8SMW - chains H and I of the 12 polymer chains in the assembly; structure by electron microscopy, 3.30 A resolution.

# Chain H
Name: Histone H2B type 1-J
From: Homo sapiens
UniProtKB: P06899 (H2B1J_HUMAN); residues 0-123 here correspond to UniProt positions 1-124 (UniProt number = residue number + 1)
Chain sequence (128 residues; each row starts with the number of its first residue; numbers below 1 keep their minus sign (Gly-4 is residue -4)):
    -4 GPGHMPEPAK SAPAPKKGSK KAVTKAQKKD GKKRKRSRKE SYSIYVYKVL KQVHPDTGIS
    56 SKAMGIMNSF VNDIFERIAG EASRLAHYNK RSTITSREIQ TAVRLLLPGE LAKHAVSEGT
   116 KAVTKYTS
Not modelled in the structure: -4 to 30
Differences from the reference sequence: expression tag (-4 to -1)
Swiss-Prot annotation at these positions:
  - modified residue: Pro1 (N-acetylproline), Glu2 (ADP-ribosyl glutamic acid), Lys5 (N6-(2-hydroxyisobutyryl)lysine), Ser6 (ADP-ribosylserine), Lys11 (N6-(beta-hydroxybutyryl)lysine), Lys12 (N6-(2-hydroxyisobutyryl)lysine), Ser14 (Phosphoserine), Lys15 (N6-acetyllysine), Lys16 (N6-(beta-hydroxybutyryl)lysine), Lys20 (N6-(2-hydroxyisobutyryl)lysine), Lys23 (N6-(2-hydroxyisobutyryl)lysine), Lys24 (N6-(2-hydroxyisobutyryl)lysine), Lys34 (N6-(2-hydroxyisobutyryl)lysine), Glu35 (PolyADP-ribosyl glutamic acid), Ser36 (Phosphoserine), Lys43 (N6-(2-hydroxyisobutyryl)lysine), Lys46 (N6-(2-hydroxyisobutyryl)lysine), Lys57 (N6,N6-dimethyllysine), Arg79 (Dimethylated arginine), Lys85 (N6,N6,N6-trimethyllysine) and 6 more in UniProt
  - glycosylation: Ser112 (O-linked (GlcNAc) serine)
  - cross-link (Glycyl lysine isopeptide (Lys-Gly)): Lys5 (interchain with G-Cter in SUMO2), Lys20 (interchain with G-Cter in SUMO2), Lys34 (interchain with G-Cter in ubiquitin), Lys120 (interchain with G-Cter in ubiquitin)

# Chain I
Molecule: 147-nt DNA strand
From: Homo sapiens
Sequence (147 nucleotides; each row starts with the number of its first residue; numbers below 1 keep their minus sign (DA-73 is residue -73)):
   -73 ATCGAGAATC CCGGTGCCGA GGCCGCTCAA TTGGTCGTAG ACAGCTCTAG CACCGCTTAA
   -13 ACGCACGTAC GCGCTGTCCC CCGCGTTTTA ACCGCCAAGG GGATTACTCC CTAGTCTCCA
    47 GGCACGTGTC AGATATATAC ATCCGAT

# Interface between chain H and chain I
Pairs across the interface (11):
  Arg31(H) with DA50(I), hydrogen bond to the phosphate; DC51(I), salt bridge to the phosphate
  Ser32(H) with DA50(I), phosphate contact
  Arg33(H) with DG48(I), base contact; DA50(I), phosphate contact
  Lys34(H) with DC49(I), phosphate contact; DA50(I), hydrogen bond to the phosphate
  Glu35(H) with DC49(I), phosphate contact
  Ser36(H) with DC49(I), phosphate contact
  Ile39(H) with DG48(I), phosphate contact
  Tyr40(H) with DG48(I), sugar contact
Also at the interface, not in a pair above, chain I (5 interface residues in all): DG47

# In short
The interface between chain H and chain I involves 8 residues on one side and 5 on the other, with 2 hydrogen
bonds and 1 salt bridge. Polar contacts include Arg31(H)-DA50(I), Lys34(H)-DA50(I) and Arg31(H)-DC51(I).
Chain H is Histone H2B type 1-J and chain I is a 147-nt DNA strand, both from Homo sapiens; the structure,
Cryo-EM structure of the human nucleosome core particle in complex with RNF168 and UbcH5c~Ub (UbcH5c
chemically ..., was determined by electron microscopy (same publication as 8SMX, 8SMY, 8SMZ, 8SN0, 8SN1, 8SN2
and 3 further entries).
